PDB entry 8SXX | electron microscopy, 3.60 A resolution | chains F and H of the 12 polymer chains in the assembly

== Chain F (and H) ==
Molecule: SIR2-like domain-containing protein
From: Escherichia coli
Notes: chain H of this document is another copy of the same molecule, construct and numbering; everything in this record applies to it too
Reference sequence: A0A7B5N0T7 (A0A7B5N0T7_ECOLX); residue numbers follow UniProt; this construct covers 1-415
Chain sequence (415 residues; each row starts with the number of its first residue):
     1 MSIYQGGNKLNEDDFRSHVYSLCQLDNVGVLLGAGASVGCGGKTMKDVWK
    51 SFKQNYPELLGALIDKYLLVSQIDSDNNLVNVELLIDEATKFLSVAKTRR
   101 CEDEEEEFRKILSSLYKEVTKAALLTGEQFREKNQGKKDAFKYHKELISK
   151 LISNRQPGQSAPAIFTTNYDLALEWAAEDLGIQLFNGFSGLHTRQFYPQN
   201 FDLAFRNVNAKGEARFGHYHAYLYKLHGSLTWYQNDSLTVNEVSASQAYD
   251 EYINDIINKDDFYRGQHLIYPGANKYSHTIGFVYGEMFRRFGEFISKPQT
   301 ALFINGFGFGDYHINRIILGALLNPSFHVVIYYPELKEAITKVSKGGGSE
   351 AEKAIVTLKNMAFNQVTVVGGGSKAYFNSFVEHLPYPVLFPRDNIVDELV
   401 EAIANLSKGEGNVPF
Disordered / not traced: 1, 210-216, 395-415 (chain H: 1, 211-216, 396-415)
Residues lining bound ligands: NAD (nicotinamide-adenine-dinucleotide): Gly33, Ala34, Gly35, Thr44, Met45, Glu83, Thr167, Asn168, Lys225, Leu226, His227, Gly228, Tyr270, Pro271, Gly272, Lys275, Val283, Tyr284, Met287, Phe288, Gly306, Gly308, Asp311, Pro334, Tyr376
From the paper describing this entry:
  - binding site for NAD: His227, Tyr284, Tyr376, Phe377
  - catalytic residues: His227, Asp311, His313
  - mutagenesis - H227A, D311A, H313A: abolished catalytic activity on NAD+
  - mutagenesis - H227A, D311A, H313A: decreased catalytic activity on single-stranded DNA
  - mutagenesis - H227A: decreased growth

== Chain F / chain H interface ==
Residue-residue contacts - 14 pairs, chain F then chain H:
  Ser149(F) - Ala362(H)
  Leu180(F) - Met361(H)  hydrophobic
  Leu180(F) - Ala362(H)  hydrophobic
  Gly217(F) - Leu323(H)  hydrogen bond (backbone-backbone)
  Gly217(F) - Pro325(H)
  Tyr219(F) - Leu323(H)  hydrogen bond (side chain-backbone)
  Tyr219(F) - Asn324(H)
  Tyr219(F) - Pro325(H)
  Tyr219(F) - Phe363(H)
  Tyr219(F) - Gln365(H)  hydrogen bond
  Tyr386(F) - Asn364(H)
  Phe390(F) - Leu25(H)  hydrophobic
  Phe390(F) - Gln299(H)
  Arg392(F) - Asn394(H)
Interface residues without a listed pair, chain F (8 interface residues in all): Ile182
Interface residues without a listed pair, chain H (12 interface residues in all): Ser21

== Summary ==
Chain F and chain H form an interface of 8 and 12 residues respectively; the contacts include 3 hydrogen
bonds. Among the polar pairs are Tyr219(F)-Leu323(H), Tyr219(F)-Gln365(H) and Gly217(F)-Leu323(H). Chain F
binds NAD. The paper reports catalytic residues His227(F), Asp311(F) and His313(F); H227A, D311A and H313A of
chain F abolish catalytic activity on NAD+.
Chain F and chain H are both SIR2-like domain-containing protein (Escherichia coli); the structure, E. coli
dodecamer SIR2, was determined by electron microscopy together with 8SU9, 8SUW, 8SUB, 8UAE and 8UAF from the
same study.
